2JK1 - chain A; structure by X-ray diffraction, 2.10 A resolution.

Chain A:
Molecule: Hydrogenase transcriptional regulatory protein HUPR1
Organism: Rhodobacter capsulatus
Notes: fragment: receiver domain, residues 5-140
Reference sequence: P26408 (HUPR_RHOCA); residue numbers follow UniProt; this construct covers 5-140
Sequence (139 residues; numbered 5 to 143; the number before each row is that of its first residue):
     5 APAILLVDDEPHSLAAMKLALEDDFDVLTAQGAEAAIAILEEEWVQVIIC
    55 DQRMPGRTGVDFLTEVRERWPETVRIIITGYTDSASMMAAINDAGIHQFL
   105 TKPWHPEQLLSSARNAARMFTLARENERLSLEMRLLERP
Unresolved in the structure: 5
Metal / ion sites: Mg2+: D13, D55, R57

Summary:
D13, D55 and R57 form the Mg2+ site.
Chain A is Hydrogenase transcriptional regulatory protein HUPR1 (Rhodobacter capsulatus); the structure,
Crystal structure of the wild-type HupR receiver domain, was determined by X-ray diffraction, deposited
together with 2VUH and 2VUI.
